Entry 7W5W (electron microscopy, 4.55 A resolution (low resolution: residue-level contacts below are approximate; hydrogen-bond / salt-bridge calls are withheld)); this record covers chains C and 1 of the 9 polymer chains in the assembly.

== Chain C ==
Protein: DNA-directed RNA polymerase subunit beta
Organism: Escherichia coli K-12
Notes: EC 2.7.7.6
UniProtKB: P0A8V2 (RPOB_ECOLI); residue numbers follow UniProt; this construct covers 1-1342
Amino-acid sequence (1342 residues; row label = number of the first residue in the row):
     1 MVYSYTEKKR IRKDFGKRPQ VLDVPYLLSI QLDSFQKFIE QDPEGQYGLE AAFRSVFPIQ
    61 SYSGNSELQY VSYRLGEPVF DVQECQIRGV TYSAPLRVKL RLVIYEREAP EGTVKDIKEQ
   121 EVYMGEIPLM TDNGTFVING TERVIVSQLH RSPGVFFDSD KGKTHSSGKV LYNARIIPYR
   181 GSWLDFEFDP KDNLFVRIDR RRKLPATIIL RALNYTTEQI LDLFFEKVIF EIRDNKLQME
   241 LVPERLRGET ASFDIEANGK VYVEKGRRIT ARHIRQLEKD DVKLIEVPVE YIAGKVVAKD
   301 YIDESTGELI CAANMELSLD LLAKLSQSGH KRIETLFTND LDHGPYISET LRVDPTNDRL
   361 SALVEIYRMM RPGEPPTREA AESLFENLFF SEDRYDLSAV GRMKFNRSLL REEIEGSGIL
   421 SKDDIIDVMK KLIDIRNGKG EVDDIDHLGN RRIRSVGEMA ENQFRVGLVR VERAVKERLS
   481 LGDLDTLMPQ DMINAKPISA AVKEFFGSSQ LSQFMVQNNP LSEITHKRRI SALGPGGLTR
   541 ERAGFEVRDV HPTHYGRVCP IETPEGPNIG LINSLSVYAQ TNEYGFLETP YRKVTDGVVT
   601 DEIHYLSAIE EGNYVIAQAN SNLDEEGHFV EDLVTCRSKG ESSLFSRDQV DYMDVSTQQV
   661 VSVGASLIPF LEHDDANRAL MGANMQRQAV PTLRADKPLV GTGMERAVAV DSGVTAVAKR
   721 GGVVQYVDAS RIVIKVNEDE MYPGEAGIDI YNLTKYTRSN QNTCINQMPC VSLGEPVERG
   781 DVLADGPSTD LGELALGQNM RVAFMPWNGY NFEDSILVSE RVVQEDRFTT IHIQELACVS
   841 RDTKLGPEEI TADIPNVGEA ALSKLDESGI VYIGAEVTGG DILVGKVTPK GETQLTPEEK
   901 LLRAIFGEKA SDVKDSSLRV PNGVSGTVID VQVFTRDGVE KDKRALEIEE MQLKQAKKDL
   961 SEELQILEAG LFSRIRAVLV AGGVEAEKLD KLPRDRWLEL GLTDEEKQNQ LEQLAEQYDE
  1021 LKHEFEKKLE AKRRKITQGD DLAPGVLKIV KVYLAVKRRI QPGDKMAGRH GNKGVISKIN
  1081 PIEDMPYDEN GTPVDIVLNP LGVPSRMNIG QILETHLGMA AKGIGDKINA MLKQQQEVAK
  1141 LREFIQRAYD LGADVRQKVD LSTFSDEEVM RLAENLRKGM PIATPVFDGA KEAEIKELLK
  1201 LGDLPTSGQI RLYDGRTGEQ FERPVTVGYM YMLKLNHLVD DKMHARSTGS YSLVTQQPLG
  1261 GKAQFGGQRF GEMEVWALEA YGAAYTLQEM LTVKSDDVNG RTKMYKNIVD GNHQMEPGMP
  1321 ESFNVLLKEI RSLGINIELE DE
Not modelled in the structure: 1-2, 371-372, 375-376
Sequence notes: engineered mutation Val516 (Asp in P0A8V2)
Curated features (UniProtKB/Swiss-Prot):
  - modified residue (N6-acetyllysine): Lys1022, Lys1200
  - mutagenesis: Ile561 (I561S: Resistant to antibiotics salinamide A and B), Ile569 (I569S: Resistant to antibiotics salinamide A and B), Ala665 (A665E: Resistant to antibiotics salinamide A and B), Asp675 (D675A/G: Resistant to antibiotics salinamide A and B), Asn677 (N677H/K: Resistant to antibiotics salinamide A and B), Leu680 (L680M: Resistant to antibiotics salinamide A and B), Glu813 (E813K: Disrupts the enzyme's active center)

== Chain 1 ==
Molecule: micF promoter DNA forward strand
Sequence (70 nucleotides; numbered 20 to 89; the number before each row is that of its first residue):
    20 GTATTTGACA GCACTGAATG TCAAAACAAA ACCTTCACTC GCAACTATAA TGGGAGCTGT
    80 CACGGATGCA
Not modelled in the structure: 20-26

== Interface between chain C and chain 1 ==
Residue-residue contacts (8):
  Arg175(C) with DT79(1)
  Trp183(C) with DG78(1); DT79(1)
  Asp199(C) with DG78(1)
  Arg200(C) with DT79(1)
  Glu374(C) with DG72(1)
  Arg542(C) with DT79(1); DC80(1)
Other interface residues (no listed pair), chain C (10 interface residues in all): Lys163, Gly181, Asp185, Tyr367
Other interface residues (no listed pair), chain 1 (6 interface residues in all): DG73, DC82

== Overview ==
10 residues of chain C and 6 residues of chain 1 are in contact. From UniProt: 7 mutagenesis sites on chain C.
Chain C is DNA-directed RNA polymerase subunit beta (Escherichia coli K-12) and chain 1 is micF promoter DNA
forward strand; the structure, Cryo-EM structure of SoxS-dependent transcription activation complex with micF
promoter DNA, was determined by electron microscopy (same publication as 7W5X and 7W5Y).
